PDB entry 7JWI | X-ray diffraction, 3.02 A resolution | chains A and B of the 5 polymer chains in the assembly

# Chain A
Protein: H-2 class I histocompatibility antigen, D-B alpha chain
Source organism: Mus musculus
UniProtKB: P01899 (HA11_MOUSE); residues -23 to 338 here correspond to UniProt positions 1-362 (UniProt number = residue number + 24)
Amino-acid sequence (362 residues; row label = number of the first residue in the row; numbers below 1 keep their minus sign (Met-23 is residue -23)):
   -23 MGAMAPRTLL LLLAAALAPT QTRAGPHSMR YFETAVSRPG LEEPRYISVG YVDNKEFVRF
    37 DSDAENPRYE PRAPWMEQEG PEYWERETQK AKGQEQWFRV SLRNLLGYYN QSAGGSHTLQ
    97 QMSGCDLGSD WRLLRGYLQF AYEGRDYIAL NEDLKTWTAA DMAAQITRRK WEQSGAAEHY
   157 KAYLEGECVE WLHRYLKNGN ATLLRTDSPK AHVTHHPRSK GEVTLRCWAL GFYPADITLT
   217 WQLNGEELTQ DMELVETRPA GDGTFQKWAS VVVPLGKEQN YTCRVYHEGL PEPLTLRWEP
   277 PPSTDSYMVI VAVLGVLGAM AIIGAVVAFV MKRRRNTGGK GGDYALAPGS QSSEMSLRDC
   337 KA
Not modelled in the structure: -23 to 0, 278-338
Disulfide bonds: Cys203-Cys259

# Chain B
Protein: Beta-2-microglobulin
Source organism: Homo sapiens
UniProtKB: P61769 (B2MG_HUMAN); residues 1-99 here correspond to UniProt positions 21-119 (UniProt number = residue number + 20)
Amino-acid sequence (100 residues; each row starts with the number of its first residue; numbering starts at 0):
     0 MIQRTPKIQV YSRHPAENGK SNFLNCYVSG FHPSDIEVDL LKNGERIEKV EHSDLSFSKD
    60 WSFYLLYYTE FTPTEKDEYA CRVNHVTLSQ PKIVKWDRDM
Not modelled in the structure: 0
Disulfide bonds: Cys25-Cys80
Differences from the reference sequence: initiating methionine (0)
UniProt features mapped onto this chain:
  - modified residue: Gln2 (Pyrrolidone carboxylic acid)
  - glycosylation: Ile1 (N-linked (Glc) (glycation) isoleucine), Lys19 (N-linked (Glc) (glycation) lysine), Lys41 (N-linked (Glc) (glycation) lysine), Lys48 (N-linked (Glc) (glycation) lysine), Lys58 (N-linked (Glc) (glycation) lysine), Lys91 (N-linked (Glc) (glycation) lysine), Lys94 (N-linked (Glc) (glycation) lysine)

# Chain A / chain B interface
Contacting residue pairs (53; chain A residue first):
  Phe8(A) - Phe56(B)
  Phe8(A) - Lys58(B)
  Glu9(A) - Phe56(B)
  Thr10(A) - Phe56(B)
  Thr10(A) - Phe62(B)
  Val12(A) - Ser33(B)
  Ile23(A) - Leu54(B)  hydrophobic
  Tyr27(A) - Ser55(B)  hydrogen bond
  Asn30(A) - Lys58(B)  hydrogen bond
  Glu32(A) - Ser55(B)
  Arg35(A) - Asp53(B)
  Arg35(A) - Leu54(B)  hydrogen bond (side chain-backbone)
  Arg35(A) - Ser55(B)
  Arg48(A) - Asp53(B)  salt bridge
  Thr94(A) - His31(B)
  Thr94(A) - Phe62(B)
  Gln96(A) - His31(B)  hydrogen bond
  Gln96(A) - Phe56(B)
  Gln96(A) - Trp60(B)  hydrogen bond (side chain-backbone)
  Gln96(A) - Phe62(B)
  Gln97(A) - Phe56(B)
  Met98(A) - Phe56(B)  hydrophobic
  Met98(A) - Lys58(B)
  Met98(A) - Trp60(B)  hydrophobic
  Gln115(A) - Trp60(B)
  Phe116(A) - Trp60(B)
  Ala117(A) - Trp60(B)  hydrophobic
  Glu119(A) - His31(B)
  Gly120(A) - Arg3(B)
  Gly120(A) - His31(B)
  Arg121(A) - Ile1(B)
  Asp122(A) - Trp60(B)
  His192(A) - Asp98(B)  salt bridge
  Arg202(A) - Asp98(B)  hydrogen bond (side chain-backbone)
  Arg202(A) - Met99(B)
  Trp204(A) - Asp98(B)
  Trp204(A) - Met99(B)
  Glu229(A) - Met99(B)
  Val231(A) - Gln8(B)
  Glu232(A) - Lys6(B)
  Glu232(A) - Gln8(B)  hydrogen bond (backbone-side chain)
  Arg234(A) - Gln8(B)  hydrogen bond
  Arg234(A) - Tyr10(B)
  Arg234(A) - Met99(B)  hydrogen bond (side chain-backbone)
  Pro235(A) - Tyr10(B)  hydrogen bond (backbone-side chain)
  Pro235(A) - Tyr26(B)
  Ala236(A) - Arg12(B)  hydrogen bond (backbone-side chain)
  Ala236(A) - Asn24(B)  hydrogen bond (backbone-side chain)
  Gly237(A) - Arg12(B)
  Gln242(A) - Tyr10(B)
  Gln242(A) - Ser11(B)  hydrogen bond (side chain-backbone)
  Gln242(A) - Arg12(B)  hydrogen bond (side chain-backbone)
  Trp244(A) - Met99(B)  hydrogen bond (side chain-backbone)
Interface residues without a listed pair, chain A (37 interface residues in all): Val25, Leu206, Thr233, Asp238
Interface residues without a listed pair, chain B (26 interface residues in all): Pro14, Pro32, Ser57, Asp59, Tyr63, Leu65

# Overview
37 residues of chain A and 26 residues of chain B are in contact; the contacts include 15 hydrogen bonds and 2
salt bridges. Polar pairs include Arg48(A)-Asp53(B), His192(A)-Asp98(B) and Tyr27(A)-Ser55(B).
Chain A is H-2 class I histocompatibility antigen, D-B alpha chain (Mus musculus) and chain B is
Beta-2-microglobulin (Homo sapiens); the structure, Crystal structure of B17.R2 TCR in complex with
H2D-b-NP366, was determined by X-ray diffraction together with 7JWJ from the same study.
